Entry 6VLY (X-ray diffraction, 1.86 A resolution); this record covers chains A and B of the 4 polymer chains in the assembly.

Chain A (and B):
Protein: Enoyl-[acyl-carrier-protein] reductase [NADH]
Source organism: Alistipes finegoldii
Notes: EC 1.3.1.9; chain B of this document is another copy of the same molecule, construct and numbering; everything in this record applies to it too
UniProtKB: A0A174E195 (A0A174E195_9BACT); residue numbers follow UniProt; this construct covers 1-289
Sequence (309 residues; row label = number of the first residue in the row; numbers below 1 keep their minus sign (Met-19 is residue -19)):
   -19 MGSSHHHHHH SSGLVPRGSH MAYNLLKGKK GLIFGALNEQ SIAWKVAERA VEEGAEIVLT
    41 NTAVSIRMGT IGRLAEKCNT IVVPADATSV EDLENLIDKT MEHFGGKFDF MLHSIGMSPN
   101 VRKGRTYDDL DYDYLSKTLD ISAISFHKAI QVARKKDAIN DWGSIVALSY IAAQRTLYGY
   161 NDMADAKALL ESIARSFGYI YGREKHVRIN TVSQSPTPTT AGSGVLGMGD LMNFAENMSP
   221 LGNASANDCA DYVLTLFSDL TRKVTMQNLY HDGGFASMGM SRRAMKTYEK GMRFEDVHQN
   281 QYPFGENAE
Disordered / not traced: -19 to -9, 285-289 (chain B: -19 to 2, 287-289)
Sequence notes: initiating methionine (-19); expression tag (-18 to 0)
Small-molecule neighbours: NADH (NAI; 1,4-dihydronicotinamide adenine dinucleotide): Gly15, Ala16, Leu17, Ser21, Ile22, Asn41, Thr42, Ser45, Ala65, Asp66, Ala67, Thr68, Ser94, Ile95, Gly96, Met97, Ile121, Leu148, Ser149, Tyr150, Tyr160, Met163, Lys167, Gln194, Ser195, Pro196, Thr197, Thr199, Thr200, Ala201, Gly202, Met208
From the paper describing this entry:
  - conformationally variable residues (order/disorder transition): Thr197 to Gly209, Val277 to Glu286
  - binding site for NADH: Asn41, Ser45, Ala67, Lys167, Thr197, Thr199, Ala201
  - catalytic residues: Lys167
  - contacts within the chain: Ser219-Arg263 (hydrogen bond), Glu216-Arg263 (hydrogen bond), Asn217-Arg263 (hydrogen bond), Ser261-Ala264 (backbone contact)
  - specificity-determining residues: Arg102, Val205

Interface between chain A and chain B:
Residue-residue contacts - 68 pairs, chain A then chain B:
  Val70(A) - Tyr112(B)  hydrophobic
  Tyr107(A) - His127(B)  hydrogen bond (backbone-side chain)
  Tyr107(A) - Gln131(B)
  Tyr107(A) - Ile173(B)
  Tyr107(A) - Ser176(B)
  Tyr107(A) - Phe177(B)  hydrophobic
  Tyr107(A) - Ile180(B)  hydrophobic
  Asp108(A) - Gln131(B)
  Asp108(A) - Arg134(B)  salt bridge
  Asp108(A) - Lys135(B)
  Asp108(A) - Phe177(B)
  Asp109(A) - Gln131(B)  hydrogen bond (backbone-side chain)
  Asp109(A) - Lys135(B)  salt bridge
  Leu110(A) - His127(B)
  Leu110(A) - Gln131(B)  hydrogen bond (backbone-side chain)
  Tyr112(A) - Val70(B)  hydrophobic
  Tyr112(A) - Ile124(B)  hydrophobic
  Tyr112(A) - His127(B)  hydrogen bond
  Tyr112(A) - Lys128(B)
  Tyr112(A) - Gln131(B)  hydrogen bond
  Leu115(A) - Ile124(B)  hydrophobic
  Leu119(A) - Ile124(B)  hydrophobic
  Ile124(A) - Tyr112(B)  hydrophobic
  Ile124(A) - Leu115(B)  hydrophobic
  Ile124(A) - Leu119(B)  hydrophobic
  His127(A) - Tyr107(B)  hydrogen bond (side chain-backbone)
  His127(A) - Leu110(B)
  His127(A) - Tyr112(B)  hydrogen bond
  Lys128(A) - Tyr112(B)
  Gln131(A) - Tyr107(B)
  Gln131(A) - Asp108(B)
  Gln131(A) - Asp109(B)  hydrogen bond (side chain-backbone)
  Gln131(A) - Leu110(B)  hydrogen bond (side chain-backbone)
  Gln131(A) - Tyr112(B)  hydrogen bond
  Arg134(A) - Asp108(B)  salt bridge
  Lys135(A) - Asp108(B)
  Lys135(A) - Asp109(B)  salt bridge
  Ala153(A) - Arg175(B)  hydrogen bond (backbone-side chain)
  Gln154(A) - Arg175(B)  hydrogen bond (backbone-side chain)
  Thr156(A) - Arg175(B)
  Thr156(A) - Ser176(B)
  Thr156(A) - Tyr179(B)
  Thr156(A) - Met246(B)
  Ala164(A) - Ser172(B)
  Asp165(A) - Leu169(B)
  Asp165(A) - Ser172(B)  hydrogen bond
  Asp165(A) - Ile173(B)
  Asp165(A) - Ser176(B)  hydrogen bond
  Ala168(A) - Ala168(B)
  Ala168(A) - Ser172(B)
  Leu169(A) - Asp165(B)
  Ser172(A) - Ala164(B)
  Ser172(A) - Asp165(B)  hydrogen bond
  Ser172(A) - Ala168(B)
  Ile173(A) - Tyr107(B)
  Ile173(A) - Asp165(B)
  Arg175(A) - Ala153(B)  hydrogen bond (side chain-backbone)
  Arg175(A) - Gln154(B)  hydrogen bond (side chain-backbone)
  Arg175(A) - Thr156(B)
  Ser176(A) - Tyr107(B)
  Ser176(A) - Thr156(B)
  Ser176(A) - Asp165(B)  hydrogen bond
  Phe177(A) - Tyr107(B)
  Phe177(A) - Asp108(B)
  Tyr179(A) - Thr156(B)
  Tyr179(A) - Tyr158(B)
  Ile180(A) - Tyr107(B)  hydrophobic
  Met246(A) - Thr156(B)
Interface residues without a listed pair, chain A (32 interface residues in all): Ser116, Tyr158, Arg183
Interface residues without a listed pair, chain B (32 interface residues in all): Ser116, Arg183

Overview:
Chain A and chain B each contribute 32 residues to their interface; the contacts include 18 hydrogen bonds and
4 salt bridges. Polar contacts include Asp108(A)-Arg134(B), Asp109(A)-Lys135(B) and Tyr107(A)-His127(B). Chain
A binds NADH. The paper reports the catalytic residue Lys167(A); a binding site for NADH at Asn41(A), Ser45(A)
and Ala67(A) among others.
Both chains are Enoyl-[acyl-carrier-protein] reductase [NADH] (Alistipes finegoldii). Entry 6VLY (Crystal
structure of FabI-NADH complex from Alistipes finegoldii) was determined by X-ray diffraction together with
6VLX from the same study.
